PDB entry 4FQM | X-ray diffraction, 3.45 A resolution | chains A and F of the 6 polymer chains in the assembly

== Chain A ==
Molecule: Hemagglutinin HA1
From: Influenza B virus
UniProtKB: C0LT38 (C0LT38_9INFB); the construct lacks a stretch of the UniProt sequence, so the offset changes along the chain: 1-163 = UniProt 16-178; 164-344 = UniProt 182-362
Amino-acid sequence (347 residues; numbered 1 to 344 plus 3 insertion-coded residues; the number before each row is that of its first residue; a row labelled like 163A-163C holds insertion residues (163A, then the next letters in order)):
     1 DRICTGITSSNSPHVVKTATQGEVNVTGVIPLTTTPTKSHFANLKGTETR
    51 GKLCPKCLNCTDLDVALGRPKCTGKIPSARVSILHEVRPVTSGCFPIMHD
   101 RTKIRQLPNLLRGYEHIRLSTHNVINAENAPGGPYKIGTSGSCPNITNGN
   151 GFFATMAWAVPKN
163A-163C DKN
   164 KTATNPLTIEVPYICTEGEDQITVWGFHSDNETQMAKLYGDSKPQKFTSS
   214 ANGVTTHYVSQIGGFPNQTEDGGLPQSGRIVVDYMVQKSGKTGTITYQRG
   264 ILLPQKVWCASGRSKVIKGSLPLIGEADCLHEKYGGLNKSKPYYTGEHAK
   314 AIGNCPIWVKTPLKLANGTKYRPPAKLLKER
Not modelled in the structure: 339-344
Disulfide bonds: Cys54-Cys57, Cys60-Cys72, Cys94-Cys143, Cys178-Cys272, Cys292-Cys318
Glycans and other covalent adducts: N-acetylglucosamine (NAG) linked to Asn25, Asn59, Asn145, Asn194, Asn230, Asn301, Asn330

== Chain F ==
Molecule: Hemagglutinin HA2
From: Influenza B virus
UniProtKB: C0LT38 (C0LT38_9INFB); residues 348-523 here correspond to UniProt positions 363-538 (UniProt number = residue number + 15)
Amino-acid sequence (179 residues; numbered 348 to 526; the number before each row is that of its first residue):
   348 GFFGAIAGFLEGGWEGMIAGWHGYTSHGAHGVAVAADLKSTQEAINKITK
   398 NLNSLSELEVKNLQRLSGAMDELHNEILELDEKVDDLRADTISSQIELAV
   448 LLSNEGIINSEDEHLLALERKLKKMLGPSAVEIGNGCFETKHKCNQTCLD
   498 RIAAGTFDAGEFSLPTFDSLNITAASSGR
Not modelled in the structure: 517-526
Differences from the reference sequence: linker (524-526)
Disulfide bonds: Cys491-Cys495
Glycans and other covalent adducts: N-acetylglucosamine (NAG) linked to Asn492

== Interface between chain A and chain F ==
Residue-residue contacts (8; chain A residue first):
  Asn215(A) - Glu419(F)
  Gly216(A) - Leu420(F)
  Lys251(A) - Glu419(F)  hydrogen bond (side chain-backbone)
  Lys251(A) - Asn422(F)  hydrogen bond
  Lys254(A) - Glu419(F)  salt bridge
  Arg276(A) - Glu426(F)  salt bridge
  Arg276(A) - Glu429(F)  salt bridge
  Lys313(A) - Lys430(F)
Other interface residues (no listed pair), chain F (7 interface residues in all): Asp418

== Summary ==
The interface between chain A and chain F involves 6 residues on one side and 7 on the other, with 2 hydrogen
bonds and 3 salt bridges. Among the polar pairs are Lys254(A)-Glu419(F), Arg276(A)-Glu426(F) and
Arg276(A)-Glu429(F).
Here chain A is Hemagglutinin HA1 and chain F is Hemagglutinin HA2, both from Influenza B virus. Entry 4FQM
(Structure of B/Brisbane/60/2008 Influenza Hemagglutinin) was determined by X-ray diffraction (same
publication as 4FQH, 4FQI, 4FQJ, 4FQK, 4FQV and 4FQY).
